Entry 6HAD (X-ray diffraction, 1.04 A resolution); this record covers chain A.

Chain A:
Molecule: Transketolase
Organism: Homo sapiens
Notes: EC 2.2.1.1
Reference sequence: P29401 (TKT_HUMAN); numbering as in UniProt (aligned over 1-623)
Sequence (637 residues; each row starts with the number of its first residue):
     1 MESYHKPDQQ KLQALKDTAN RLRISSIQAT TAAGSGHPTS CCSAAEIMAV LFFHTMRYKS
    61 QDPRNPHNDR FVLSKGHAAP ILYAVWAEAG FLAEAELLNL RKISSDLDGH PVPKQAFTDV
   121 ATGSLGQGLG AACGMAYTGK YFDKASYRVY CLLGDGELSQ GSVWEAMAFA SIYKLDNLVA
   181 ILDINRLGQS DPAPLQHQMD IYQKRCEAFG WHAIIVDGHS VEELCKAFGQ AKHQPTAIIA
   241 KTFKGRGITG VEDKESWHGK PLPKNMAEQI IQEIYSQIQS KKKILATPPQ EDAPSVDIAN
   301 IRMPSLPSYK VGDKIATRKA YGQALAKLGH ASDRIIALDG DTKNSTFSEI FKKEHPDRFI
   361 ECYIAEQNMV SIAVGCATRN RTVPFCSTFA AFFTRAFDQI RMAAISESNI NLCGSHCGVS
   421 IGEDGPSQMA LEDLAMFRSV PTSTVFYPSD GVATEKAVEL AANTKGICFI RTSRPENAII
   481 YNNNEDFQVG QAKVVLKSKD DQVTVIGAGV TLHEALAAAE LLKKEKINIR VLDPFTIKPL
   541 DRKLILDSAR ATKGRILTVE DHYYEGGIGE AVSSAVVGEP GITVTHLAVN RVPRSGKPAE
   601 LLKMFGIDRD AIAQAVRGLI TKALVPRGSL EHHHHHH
Unresolved in the structure: 1-4, 622-637
Differences from the reference sequence: engineered mutation Gln160 (Glu in P29401); expression tag (624-637)
Swiss-Prot annotation at these positions:
  - active site: Glu366 (Proton donor)
  - binding site (substrate): His37, His258, Arg318, Ser345, His416, Asp424, Arg474
  - binding site (thiamine diphosphate): Ser40, His77, Gly123 to Leu125, Gly156, Asn185, Lys244, His258, Phe392, Gln428
  - binding site (Mg(2+)): Asp155, Asn185, Leu187
  - site (Important for catalytic activity): His37, His258
  - modified residue: Met1 (N-acetylmethionine), Ser3 (Phosphoserine), Lys6 (N6-acetyllysine), Lys11 (N6-acetyllysine), Ser104 (Phosphoserine), Lys144 (N6-acetyllysine), Lys204 (N6-acetyllysine), Lys232 (N6-acetyllysine), Lys241 (N6-acetyllysine), Lys260 (N6-acetyllysine), Tyr275 (Phosphotyrosine), Thr287 (Phosphothreonine), Ser295 (Phosphoserine), Ser345 (Phosphoserine), Lys538 (N6-acetyllysine), Lys603 (N6-acetyllysine)
  - cross-link: Lys352 (Glycyl lysine isopeptide (Lys-Gly) (interchain with G-Cter in SUMO2))
Metal / ion sites: Ca2+: Asp155, Asn185, Leu187 (together with thiamine diphosphate); Mg2+: Asp155, Asn185, Leu187 (together with thiamine diphosphate); Na+: Asn411, Ala461, Thr464
Residues lining bound ligands:
  - : Asp155, Gly156, Asp183, Asn185, Leu187, Gly188, Lys244
  - thiamine diphosphate (TPP): Ser40, Ser43, Lys75, His77, Gly123, Ser124, Leu125, Gly154, Asp155, Gly156, Glu157, Gln160, Asp183, Asn185, Leu187, Gly188, Gln189, Lys244, His258, Gly340, Asp341, Thr342, Ile364, Glu366, Phe392, Arg395, Asp398, Gln428
What the authors report for this chain:
  - catalytic residues: Glu366 (citing earlier work)
  - mutagenesis - E160Q, T382Q: decreased catalytic activity
  - binding site for thiamine diphosphate: His258 (proposed by the authors, not directly observed)
  - post-translational modification sites: Thr382 (citing earlier work)

Overview:
Bound to chain A: thiamine diphosphate and compounds CA/MG. The Ca2+ site is built by Asp155, Asn185 and
Leu187. Asp155, Asn185 and Leu187 form the Mg2+ site. From UniProt: active-site residue Glu366, 7
substrate-binding residues, 11 thiamine diphosphate-binding residues and 3 Mg2+-binding residues. The paper
reports the catalytic residue Glu366; E160Q and T382Q reduce catalytic activity.
Chain A is Transketolase (Homo sapiens); the structure, Human transketolase variant E160Q, was determined by
X-ray diffraction, deposited together with 6RJB, 6RJC, 6HA3 and 6HAF.
